PDB entry 8Z82 | electron microscopy, 2.40 A resolution | chains Q and S of the 37 polymer chains in the assembly

[Chain Q]
Molecule: Antenna complex, alpha/beta subunit
From: Halorhodospira halophila
Reference sequence: A1WWW5 (A1WWW5_HALHL); numbering as in UniProt (aligned over 1-64)
Sequence (64 residues; row label = number of the first residue in the row):
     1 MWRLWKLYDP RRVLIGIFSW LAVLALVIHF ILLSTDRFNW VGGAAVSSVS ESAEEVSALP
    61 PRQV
Unresolved in the structure: 47-64
Ion coordination: bacteriochlorophyll a Mg near His29 (its only coordinating residue here)
Residues lining bound ligands:
  - bacteriochlorophyll a (BCL), molecule 1: Met1, Leu21, Leu24, Ala25, Ile28, His29, Leu32, Phe38
  - bacteriochlorophyll a (BCL), molecule 2: Gly16, Ile17, Ser19, Trp20, Val23, Ile28
  - bacteriochlorophyll a (BCL), molecule 3: Ala25, Leu26, His29, Trp40, Val41
  - bacteriochlorophyll a (BCL), molecule 4: Ala25, His29, Leu32, Phe38, Trp40
  - spirilloxanthin (CRT), molecule 1: Leu14, Ile17, Trp20, Leu21, Leu24, Val27, Ile28, Ile31
  - spirilloxanthin (CRT), molecule 2: Val27, Phe30, Ile31

[Chain S]
Molecule: Antenna complex, alpha/beta subunit
From: Halorhodospira halophila
Reference sequence: A1WXF8 (A1WXF8_HALHL); residues 1-67 here = UniProt positions 1-67
Sequence (67 residues; numbered 1 to 67; the number before each row is that of its first residue):
     1 MWRMWKILDY RRTVVLAHVG MAVLALLIHF ILLSTENFNW LQGNPYGDAE SAAEVADAAV
    61 MPQQREV
Unresolved in the structure: 47-67
Differences from the reference sequence: conflict Asn37 (Ser in A1WXF8), Gln42 (Glu in A1WXF8), Asp48 (Asn in A1WXF8), Asp57 (Glu in A1WXF8)
Ion coordination: bacteriochlorophyll a Mg site 1 near His18 (its only coordinating residue here); bacteriochlorophyll a Mg site 2 near His29 (its only coordinating residue here)
Residues lining bound ligands:
  - bacteriochlorophyll a (BCL), molecule 1: Trp5, Tyr10, Thr13, Val14, Leu16, Ala17, His18, Gly20, Met21, Val23, Leu24
  - bacteriochlorophyll a (BCL), molecule 2: His18, Val19, Met21, Ala22, Ala25, His29, Leu32, Trp40
  - bacteriochlorophyll a (BCL), molecule 3: Met21, Leu24, Ala25, Leu27, Ile28, His29, Ile31, Leu32, Phe38
  - spirilloxanthin (CRT), molecule 1: Met1, Arg3, Met4, Lys6, Ile7
  - spirilloxanthin (CRT), molecule 2: Ala25, Leu26, His29, Phe30, Leu33

[How chain Q and chain S interact]
Residue-residue contacts (14; chain Q residue first):
  Leu7(Q) - Tyr10(S)  hydrophobic
  Leu7(Q) - Arg11(S)  hydrogen bond (backbone-side chain)
  Tyr8(Q) - Tyr10(S)
  Tyr8(Q) - Arg11(S)  hydrogen bond (side chain-backbone)
  Tyr8(Q) - Val14(S)
  Tyr8(Q) - Val15(S)  hydrophobic
  Trp20(Q) - Ala22(S)  hydrophobic
  Val27(Q) - Phe30(S)  hydrophobic
  Ile31(Q) - Phe30(S)  hydrophobic
  Ile31(Q) - Leu33(S)  hydrophobic
  Ile31(Q) - Leu41(S)  hydrophobic
  Leu32(Q) - Leu41(S)  hydrophobic
  Thr35(Q) - Leu41(S)
  Phe38(Q) - Leu41(S)  hydrophobic
Other interface residues (no listed pair), chain Q (9 interface residues in all): Arg37
Other interface residues (no listed pair), chain S (9 interface residues in all): Leu26

[Overview]
The chain Q/chain S interface involves 9 residues from each chain; the contacts include 2 hydrogen bonds.
Among the polar pairs are Leu7(Q)-Arg11(S) and Tyr8(Q)-Arg11(S). One spirilloxanthin molecule and one
bacteriochlorophyll a molecule are bound between chain Q and chain S.
Chain Q is Antenna complex, alpha/beta subunit and chain S is Antenna complex, alpha/beta subunit, both from
Halorhodospira halophila; the structure, Photosynthetic LH1-RC-HiPIP complex from the purple bacterium
Halorhodospira halophila, was determined by electron microscopy (same publication as 8Z83).
